2OM1 - chains F and J of the 12 polymer chains in the assembly; structure by X-ray diffraction, 1.97 A resolution.

[Chain F (and J)]
Molecule: Insulin B chain
From: Homo sapiens
Notes: chain J of this document is another copy of the same molecule, construct and numbering; everything in this record applies to it too
Reference sequence: P01308 (INS_HUMAN); residues 1-30 here correspond to UniProt positions 25-54 (UniProt number = residue number + 24)
Amino-acid sequence (30 residues; row label = number of the first residue in the row):
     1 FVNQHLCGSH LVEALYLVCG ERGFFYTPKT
Disordered / not traced: 30 (chain J: fully traced)
Ion coordination: Zn2+: His10 (together with thiocyanate ion) (shared with 1 residue of chain B; His10(J) of chain J)
Small-molecule neighbours: resorcinol (RCO): Cys7, His10, Leu11, Ala14

[Chain F / chain J interface]
Pairs across the interface (7; chain F residue first):
  Asn3(F) with Phe1(J)
  Cys7(F) with Phe1(J), hydrophobic; Val2(J), hydrophobic; Leu6(J), hydrophobic
  His10(F) with Leu6(J); Ser9(J), hydrogen bond; His10(J), hydrogen bond
Other interface residues (no listed pair), chain F (4 interface residues in all): Gln4

[Summary]
4 residues of chain F and 5 residues of chain J are in contact, with 2 hydrogen bonds. Polar pairs include
His10(F)-Ser9(J) and His10(F)-His10(J). Bound to chain F: resorcinol.
Chain F and chain J are both Insulin B chain (Homo sapiens); the structure, Structure of human insulin in
presence of thiocyanate at pH 6.5, was determined by X-ray diffraction, deposited together with 2OLY, 2OLZ and
2OM0.
